PDB entry 6OY6 | X-ray diffraction, 3.10 A resolution | chains D and E of the 9 polymer chains in the assembly

[Chain D]
Protein: DNA-directed RNA polymerase subunit beta'
Source organism: Thermus thermophilus
Notes: EC 2.7.7.6
Reference sequence: Q8RQE8 (RPOC_THET8); numbering as in UniProt (aligned over 1-1502)
Amino-acid sequence (1502 residues; row label = number of the first residue in the row):
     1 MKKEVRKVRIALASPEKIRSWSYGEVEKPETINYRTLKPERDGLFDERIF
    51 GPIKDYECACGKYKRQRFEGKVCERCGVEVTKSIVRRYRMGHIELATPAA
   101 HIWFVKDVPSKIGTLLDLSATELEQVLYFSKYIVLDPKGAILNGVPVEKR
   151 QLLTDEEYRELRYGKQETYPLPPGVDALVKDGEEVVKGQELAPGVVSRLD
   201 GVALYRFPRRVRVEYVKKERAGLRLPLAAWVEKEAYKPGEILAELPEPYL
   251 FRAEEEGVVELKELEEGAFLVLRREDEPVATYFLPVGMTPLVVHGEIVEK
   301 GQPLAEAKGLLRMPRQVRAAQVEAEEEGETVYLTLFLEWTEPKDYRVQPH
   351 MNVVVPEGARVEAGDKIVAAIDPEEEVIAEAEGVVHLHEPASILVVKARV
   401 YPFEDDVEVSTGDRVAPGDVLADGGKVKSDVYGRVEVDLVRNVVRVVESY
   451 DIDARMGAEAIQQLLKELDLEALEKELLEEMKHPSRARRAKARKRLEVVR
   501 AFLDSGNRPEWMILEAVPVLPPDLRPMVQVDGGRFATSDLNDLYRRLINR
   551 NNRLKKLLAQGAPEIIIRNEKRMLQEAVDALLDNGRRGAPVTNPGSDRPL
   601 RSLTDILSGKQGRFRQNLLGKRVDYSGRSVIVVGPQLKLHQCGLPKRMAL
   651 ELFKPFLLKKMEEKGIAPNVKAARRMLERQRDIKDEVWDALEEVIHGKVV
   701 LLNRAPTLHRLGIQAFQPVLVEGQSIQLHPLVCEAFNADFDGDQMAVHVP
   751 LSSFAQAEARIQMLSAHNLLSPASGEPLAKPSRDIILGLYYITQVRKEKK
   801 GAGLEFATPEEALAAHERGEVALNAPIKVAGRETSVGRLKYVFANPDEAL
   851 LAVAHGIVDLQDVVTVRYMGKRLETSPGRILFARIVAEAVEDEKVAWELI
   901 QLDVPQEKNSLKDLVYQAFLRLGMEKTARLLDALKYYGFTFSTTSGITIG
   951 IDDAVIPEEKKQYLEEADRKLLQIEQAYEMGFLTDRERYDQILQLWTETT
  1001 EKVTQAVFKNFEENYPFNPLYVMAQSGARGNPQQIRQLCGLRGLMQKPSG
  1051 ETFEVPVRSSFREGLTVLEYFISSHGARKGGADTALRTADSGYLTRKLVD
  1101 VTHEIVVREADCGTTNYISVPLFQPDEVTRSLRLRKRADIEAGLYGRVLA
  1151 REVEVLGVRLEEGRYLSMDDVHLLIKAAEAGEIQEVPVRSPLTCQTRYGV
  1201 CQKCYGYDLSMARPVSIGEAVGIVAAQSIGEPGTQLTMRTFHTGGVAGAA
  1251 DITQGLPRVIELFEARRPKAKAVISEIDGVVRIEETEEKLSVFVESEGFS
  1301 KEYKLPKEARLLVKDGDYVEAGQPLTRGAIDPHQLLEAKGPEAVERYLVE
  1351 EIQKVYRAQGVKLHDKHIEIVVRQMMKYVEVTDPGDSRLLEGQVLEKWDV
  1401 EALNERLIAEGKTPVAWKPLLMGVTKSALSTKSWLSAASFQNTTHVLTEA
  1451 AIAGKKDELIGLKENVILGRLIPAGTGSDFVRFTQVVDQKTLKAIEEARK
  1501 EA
Not modelled in the structure: 1-2, 1238-1253
Bound ions: Zn2+ site 1: Cys-58, Cys-60, Cys-73, Cys-76; Mg2+ site 1: Asp-739, Asp-741, Asp-743 (shared with 1 residue of chain I); Mg2+ site 2: Asp-739 (together with GTP); Mg2+ site 3: Lys-840 (shared with 1 residue of chain B); Zn2+ site 2: Cys-1112, Cys-1194, Cys-1201, Cys-1204
Ligand contacts: GTP (guanosine-5'-triphosphate): Arg-704, Pro-706, Asn-737, Asp-739, Asp-741, Arg-783, Arg-1029

[Chain E]
Protein: DNA-directed RNA polymerase subunit omega
Source organism: Thermus thermophilus
Notes: EC 2.7.7.6
Reference sequence: A0A1J1EUF1 (A0A1J1EUF1_THETH); residues 1-99 here = UniProt positions 1-99
Amino-acid sequence (99 residues; numbered 1 to 99; the number before each row is that of its first residue):
     1 MAEPGIDKLFGMVDSKYRLTVVVAKRAQQLLRHGFKNTVLEPEERPKMQT
    51 LEGLFDDPNAVTWAMKELLTGRLVFGENLVPEDRLQKEMERLYPVEREE
Not modelled in the structure: 1, 96-99

[Interface between chain D and chain E]
Residue-residue contacts - 89 pairs, chain D then chain E:
  His-640(D) / Ala-2(E)
  Asp-689(D) / Leu-51(E)
  Glu-693(D) / Met-48(E)
  His-696(D) / Met-48(E)
  His-696(D) / Asp-57(E)  salt bridge
  His-696(D) / Asn-59(E)  hydrogen bond (backbone-side chain)
  Gly-697(D) / Asn-59(E)  hydrogen bond (backbone-side chain)
  Lys-698(D) / Asn-59(E)
  Ser-753(D) / Gln-28(E)
  Ser-753(D) / Leu-31(E)
  Phe-754(D) / Ala-24(E)  hydrophobic
  Phe-754(D) / Gln-28(E)
  Ala-757(D) / Thr-20(E)
  Ala-757(D) / Ala-24(E)  hydrophobic
  Glu-758(D) / Thr-20(E)
  Arg-760(D) / Glu-3(E)  salt bridge
  Arg-760(D) / Asn-59(E)  hydrogen bond
  Arg-760(D) / Val-61(E)
  Arg-760(D) / Thr-62(E)  hydrogen bond
  Ile-761(D) / Phe-10(E)  hydrophobic
  Ile-761(D) / Leu-19(E)  hydrophobic
  Ile-761(D) / Thr-20(E)
  Gln-762(D) / Tyr-17(E)
  Gln-762(D) / Thr-20(E)  hydrogen bond
  Leu-764(D) / Ala-2(E)  hydrophobic
  Leu-764(D) / Glu-3(E)
  Ala-766(D) / Ala-2(E)
  His-767(D) / Ala-2(E)
  His-767(D) / Glu-3(E)  hydrogen bond (side chain-backbone)
  His-767(D) / Ile-6(E)
  Gly-923(D) / Asp-7(E)
  Met-924(D) / Asp-7(E)  hydrogen bond (backbone-side chain)
  Glu-925(D) / Glu-3(E)
  Glu-925(D) / Pro-4(E)
  Glu-925(D) / Gly-5(E)  hydrogen bond (side chain-backbone)
  Glu-925(D) / Ile-6(E)
  Glu-925(D) / Asp-7(E)  hydrogen bond (backbone-side chain)
  Asp-1208(D) / Lys-16(E)  salt bridge
  Met-1211(D) / Lys-16(E)  hydrogen bond
  Arg-1213(D) / Phe-10(E)
  Ser-1216(D) / Ser-15(E)
  Ser-1216(D) / Lys-16(E)  hydrogen bond (side chain-backbone)
  Ile-1217(D) / Ser-15(E)  hydrogen bond (backbone-side chain)
  Ile-1217(D) / Tyr-17(E)
  Gly-1218(D) / Tyr-17(E)
  Glu-1219(D) / Tyr-17(E)  hydrogen bond
  Gly-1475(D) / Tyr-17(E)
  Thr-1476(D) / Tyr-17(E)
  Thr-1476(D) / Thr-20(E)
  Phe-1480(D) / Asp-14(E)
  Phe-1480(D) / Arg-18(E)  hydrogen bond (backbone-side chain)
  Phe-1480(D) / Glu-77(E)
  Val-1481(D) / Ser-15(E)
  Val-1481(D) / Tyr-17(E)  hydrophobic
  Val-1481(D) / Arg-18(E)
  Val-1481(D) / Val-21(E)
  Arg-1482(D) / Lys-25(E)  hydrogen bond (backbone-side chain)
  Phe-1483(D) / Lys-25(E)
  Phe-1483(D) / Glu-77(E)
  Thr-1484(D) / Arg-18(E)  hydrogen bond
  Thr-1484(D) / Val-22(E)
  Thr-1484(D) / Lys-25(E)  hydrogen bond (backbone-side chain)
  Thr-1484(D) / Gly-76(E)
  Gln-1485(D) / Val-74(E)
  Gln-1485(D) / Phe-75(E)
  Gln-1485(D) / Gly-76(E)  hydrogen bond (backbone-backbone)
  Gln-1485(D) / Asn-78(E)
  Gln-1485(D) / Leu-79(E)  hydrogen bond (side chain-backbone)
  Gln-1485(D) / Val-80(E)  hydrogen bond (side chain-backbone)
  Gln-1485(D) / Glu-82(E)  hydrogen bond
  Val-1486(D) / Val-22(E)
  Val-1486(D) / Gln-29(E)  hydrogen bond (backbone-side chain)
  Val-1486(D) / Val-74(E)
  Val-1487(D) / Leu-73(E)
  Val-1487(D) / Val-74(E)  hydrogen bond (backbone-backbone)
  Asp-1488(D) / Arg-26(E)  salt bridge
  Asp-1488(D) / Asn-37(E)
  Asp-1488(D) / Val-39(E)
  Asp-1488(D) / Arg-72(E)
  Asp-1488(D) / Leu-73(E)
  Asp-1488(D) / Tyr-93(E)
  Gln-1489(D) / Arg-72(E)  hydrogen bond (backbone-backbone)
  Lys-1490(D) / Tyr-93(E)
  Thr-1491(D) / Met-89(E)
  Thr-1491(D) / Tyr-93(E)
  Ala-1494(D) / Leu-92(E)  hydrophobic
  Ile-1495(D) / Leu-85(E)  hydrophobic
  Ile-1495(D) / Glu-88(E)
  Arg-1499(D) / Arg-84(E)
Also at the interface, not in a pair above, chain D (46 interface residues in all): Lys-664, Arg-710, Ala-928
Also at the interface, not in a pair above, chain E (56 interface residues in all): Val-23, Ala-27, Thr-38, Lys-47, Thr-50, Glu-52, Pro-58, Met-65, Pro-81, Arg-91

[Overview]
Chain D and chain E form an interface of 46 and 56 residues respectively; the contacts include 24 hydrogen
bonds and 4 salt bridges. Polar pairs include His-696(D)/Asp-57(E), Arg-760(D)/Glu-3(E) and
Asp-1208(D)/Lys-16(E). Bound to chain D: GTP. Cys-58(D), Cys-60(D), Cys-73(D) and Cys-76(D) coordinate Zn2+
site 1.
Chain D is DNA-directed RNA polymerase subunit beta' and chain E is DNA-directed RNA polymerase subunit omega,
both from Thermus thermophilus; the structure, X-ray crystal structure of a bacterial reiterative
transcription complex of pyrG promoter at 5 min, was determined by X-ray diffraction, deposited together with
6OVR, 6OVY, 6OW3, 6OY5, 6OY7, 6P70 and 6P71.
